PDB entry 7PE9 | electron microscopy, 3.70 A resolution | chains A and I of the 5 polymer chains in the assembly

[Chain A]
Molecule: Serine/threonine-protein kinase mTOR
Organism: Homo sapiens
Notes: EC 2.7.11.1
Reference sequence: P42345 (MTOR_HUMAN); numbering as in UniProt; present here: 1-246, 259-2549
Chain sequence (2571 residues; numbered 1 to 2549 plus 34 insertion-coded residues; 12 numbers in that range are skipped by the numbering (no residue carries them; nothing is unmodelled there); the number before each row is that of its first residue; a row labelled like 246A-246Z holds insertion residues (246A, then the next letters in order)):
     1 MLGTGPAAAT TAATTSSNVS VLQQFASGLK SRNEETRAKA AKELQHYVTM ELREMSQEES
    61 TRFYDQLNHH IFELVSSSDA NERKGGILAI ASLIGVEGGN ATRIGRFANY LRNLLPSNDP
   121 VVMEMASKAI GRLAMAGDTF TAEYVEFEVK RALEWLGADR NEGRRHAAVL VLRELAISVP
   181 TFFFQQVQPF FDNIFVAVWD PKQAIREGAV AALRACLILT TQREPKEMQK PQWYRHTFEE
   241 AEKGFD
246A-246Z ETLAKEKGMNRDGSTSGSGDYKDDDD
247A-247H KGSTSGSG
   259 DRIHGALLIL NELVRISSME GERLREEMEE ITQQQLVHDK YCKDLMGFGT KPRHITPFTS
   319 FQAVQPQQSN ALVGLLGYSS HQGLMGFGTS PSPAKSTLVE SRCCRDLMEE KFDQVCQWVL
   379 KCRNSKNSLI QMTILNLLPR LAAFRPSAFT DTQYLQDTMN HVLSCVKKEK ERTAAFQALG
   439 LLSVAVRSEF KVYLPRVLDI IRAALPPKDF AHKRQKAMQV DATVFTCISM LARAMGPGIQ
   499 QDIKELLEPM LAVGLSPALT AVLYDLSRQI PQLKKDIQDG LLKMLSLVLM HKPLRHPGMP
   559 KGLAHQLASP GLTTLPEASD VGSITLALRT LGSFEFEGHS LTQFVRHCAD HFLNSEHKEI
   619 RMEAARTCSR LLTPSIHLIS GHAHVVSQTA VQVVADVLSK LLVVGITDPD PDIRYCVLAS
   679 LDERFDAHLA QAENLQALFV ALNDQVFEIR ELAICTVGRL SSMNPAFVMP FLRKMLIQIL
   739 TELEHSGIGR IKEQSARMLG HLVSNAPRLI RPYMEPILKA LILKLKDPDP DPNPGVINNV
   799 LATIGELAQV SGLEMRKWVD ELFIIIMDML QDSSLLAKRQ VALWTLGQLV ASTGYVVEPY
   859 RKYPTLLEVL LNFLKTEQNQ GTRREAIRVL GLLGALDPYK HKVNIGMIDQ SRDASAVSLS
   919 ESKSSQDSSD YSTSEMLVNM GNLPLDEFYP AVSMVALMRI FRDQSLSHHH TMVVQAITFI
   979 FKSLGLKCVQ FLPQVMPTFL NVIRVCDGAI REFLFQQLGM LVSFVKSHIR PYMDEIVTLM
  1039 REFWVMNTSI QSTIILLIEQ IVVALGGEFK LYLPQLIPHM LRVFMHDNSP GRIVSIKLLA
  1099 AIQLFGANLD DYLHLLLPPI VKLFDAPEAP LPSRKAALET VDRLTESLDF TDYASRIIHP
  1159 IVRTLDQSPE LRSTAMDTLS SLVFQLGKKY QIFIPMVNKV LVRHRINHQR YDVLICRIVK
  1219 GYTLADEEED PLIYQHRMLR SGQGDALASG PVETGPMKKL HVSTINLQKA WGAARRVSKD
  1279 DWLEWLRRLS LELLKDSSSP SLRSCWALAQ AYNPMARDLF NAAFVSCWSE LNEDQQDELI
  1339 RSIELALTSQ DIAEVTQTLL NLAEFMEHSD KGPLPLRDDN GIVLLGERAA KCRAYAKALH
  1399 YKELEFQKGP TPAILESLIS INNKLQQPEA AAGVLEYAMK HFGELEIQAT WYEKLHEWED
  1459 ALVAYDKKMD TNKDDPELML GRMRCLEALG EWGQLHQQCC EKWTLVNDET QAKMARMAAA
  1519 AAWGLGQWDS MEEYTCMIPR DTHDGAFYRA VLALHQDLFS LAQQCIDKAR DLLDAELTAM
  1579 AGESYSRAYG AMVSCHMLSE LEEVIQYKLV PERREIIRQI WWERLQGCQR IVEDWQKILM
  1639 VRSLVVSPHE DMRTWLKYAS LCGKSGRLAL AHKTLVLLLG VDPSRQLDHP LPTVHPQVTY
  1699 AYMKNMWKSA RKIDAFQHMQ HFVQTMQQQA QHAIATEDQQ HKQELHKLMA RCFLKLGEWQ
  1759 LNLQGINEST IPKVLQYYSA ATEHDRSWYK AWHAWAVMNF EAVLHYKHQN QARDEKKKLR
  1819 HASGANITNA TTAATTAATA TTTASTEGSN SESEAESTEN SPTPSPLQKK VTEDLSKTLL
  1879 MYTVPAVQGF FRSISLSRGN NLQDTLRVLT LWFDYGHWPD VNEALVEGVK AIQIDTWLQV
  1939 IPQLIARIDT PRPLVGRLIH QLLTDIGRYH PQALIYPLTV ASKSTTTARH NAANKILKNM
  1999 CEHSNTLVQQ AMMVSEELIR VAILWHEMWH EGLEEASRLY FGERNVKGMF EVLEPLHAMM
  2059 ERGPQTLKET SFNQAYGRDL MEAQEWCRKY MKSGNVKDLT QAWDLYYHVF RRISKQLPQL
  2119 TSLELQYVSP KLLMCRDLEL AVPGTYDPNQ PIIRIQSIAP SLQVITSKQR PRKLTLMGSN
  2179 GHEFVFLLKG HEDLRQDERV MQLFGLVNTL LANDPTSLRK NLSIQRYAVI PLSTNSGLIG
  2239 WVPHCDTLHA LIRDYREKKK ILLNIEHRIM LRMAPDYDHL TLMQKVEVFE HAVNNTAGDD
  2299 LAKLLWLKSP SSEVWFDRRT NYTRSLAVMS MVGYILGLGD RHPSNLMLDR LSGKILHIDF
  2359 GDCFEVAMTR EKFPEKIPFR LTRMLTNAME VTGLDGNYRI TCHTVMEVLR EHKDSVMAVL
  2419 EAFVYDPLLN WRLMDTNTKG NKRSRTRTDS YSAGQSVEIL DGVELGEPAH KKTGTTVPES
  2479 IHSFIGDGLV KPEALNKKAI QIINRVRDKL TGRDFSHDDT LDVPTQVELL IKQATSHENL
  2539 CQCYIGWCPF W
Unresolved in the structure: 1-16, 31-36, 54-59, 75-81, 157-161, 224-232, 246A-246Z, 247A-247H, 290-303, 318-355, 381-385, 405-409, 467-477, 492-496, 550-579, 596-598, 634-643, 787-790, 904-928, 1239-1262, 1811-1872, 2434-2491
Differences from the reference sequence: insertion (246M-246Z, 247A-247H)
Small-molecule neighbours: inositol hexakisphosphate (IHP): Arg1628, Lys1655, Ser1658, Lys1662, Tyr1698, Lys1702, Arg1749, Trp1786, Lys1788
UniProt features mapped onto this chain:
  - region: Val2162 to Arg2168 (G-loop), Lys2258 to Gly2296 (Interaction with MLST8), Gly2335 to Asn2343 (Catalytic loop), His2355 to Thr2380 (Activation loop)
  - binding site (1D-myo-inositol hexakisphosphate): Lys1662, Lys1702, Arg1749
  - binding site (ATP): Ser2165, Gln2167, Leu2185, Lys2187, Glu2190, Tyr2225, Gly2238, Trp2239, Val2240, Thr2245, Met2345, Ile2356
  - binding site (Mg(2+)): Asn2343, Asp2357
  - modified residue: Met1 (N-acetylmethionine), Ser567 (Phosphoserine), Thr1162 (Phosphothreonine), Lys1218 (N6-acetyllysine), Ser1261 (Phosphoserine), Ser2159 (Phosphoserine), Thr2164 (Phosphothreonine), Thr2173 (Phosphothreonine), Thr2446 (Phosphothreonine), Ser2448 (Phosphoserine), Ser2478 (Phosphoserine), Ser2481 (Phosphoserine)
  - cross-link: Lys2066 (Glycyl lysine isopeptide (Lys-Gly) (interchain with G-Cter in ubiquitin))

[Chain I]
Molecule: DEP domain-containing mTOR-interacting protein
Organism: Homo sapiens
Reference sequence: Q8TB45 (DPTOR_HUMAN); residue numbers follow UniProt; this construct covers 1-409
Chain sequence (409 residues; row label = number of the first residue in the row):
     1 MEEGGSTGSA GSDSSTSGSG GAQQRELERM AEVLVTGEQL RLRLHEEKVI KDRRHHLKTY
    61 PNCFVAKELI DWLIEHKEAS DRETAIKLMQ KLADRGIIHH VCDEHKEFKD VKLFYRFRKD
   121 DGTFPLDNEV KAFMRGQRLY EKLMSPENTL LQPREEEGVK YERTFMASEF LDWLVQEGEA
   181 TTRKEAEQLC HRLMEHGIIQ HVSSKHPFVD SNLLYQFRMN FRRRRRLMEL LNEKSPSSQE
   241 THDSPFCLRK QSHDNRKSTS FMSVSPSKEI KIVSAVRRSS MSSCGSSGYF SSSPTLSSSP
   301 PVLCNPKSVL KRPVTSEELL TPGAPYARKT FTIVGDAVGW GFVVRGSKPC HIQAVDPSGP
   361 AAAAGMKVCQ FVVSVNGLNV LHVDYRTVNN LILTGPRTIV MEVMEELEC
Unresolved in the structure: 1-19, 231-303
Differences from the reference sequence: variant Ser204 (Asn in Q8TB45), Asn389 (Ser in Q8TB45)
UniProt features mapped onto this chain:
  - motif: Phe217 to Ser235 (DDEX motif), Ser286 to Ser291 (BetaTrCP degron motif)
  - modified residue: Met1 (N-acetylmethionine), Ser235 (Phosphoserine), Thr241 (Phosphothreonine), Ser244 (Phosphoserine), Ser258 (Phosphoserine), Thr259 (Phosphothreonine), Ser263 (Phosphoserine), Ser265 (Phosphoserine), Ser280 (Phosphoserine), Ser282 (Phosphoserine), Ser283 (Phosphoserine), Ser286 (Phosphoserine), Ser287 (Phosphoserine), Tyr289 (Phosphotyrosine), Ser291 (Phosphoserine), Ser293 (Phosphoserine), Thr295 (Phosphothreonine), Ser297 (Phosphoserine), Ser298 (Phosphoserine), Ser299 (Phosphoserine)

[Interface between chain A and chain I]
Pairs across the interface (52):
  Met304(A) with Pro396(I), hydrophobic; Arg397(I)
  Phe306(A) with Trp340(I), hydrophobic; Arg397(I)
  Cys1498(A) with Cys304(I), hydrogen bond (side chain-backbone); Lys307(I)
  Gln1525(A) with Asn305(I), hydrogen bond
  Asp1527(A) with Arg345(I), salt bridge; Tyr385(I), hydrogen bond
  Ser1528(A) with Lys307(I)
  Glu1530(A) with Arg345(I)
  Glu1531(A) with Lys307(I), salt bridge; Gln353(I), hydrogen bond
  Tyr1532(A) with Lys307(I), hydrogen bond
  Cys1534(A) with Ala354(I), hydrophobic; Asp356(I)
  Arg1538(A) with Asp336(I), salt bridge; Val338(I); Gly339(I), hydrogen bond (side chain-backbone); Gly341(I); Asp356(I), salt bridge; Ser358(I); Gly359(I); Pro360(I)
  Arg1547(A) with Val338(I); Asp356(I), salt bridge
  Gln1554(A) with Leu393(I)
  Gln1562(A) with Ala337(I); Arg397(I)
  Arg1683(A) with Glu179(I)
  Asp1686(A) with Lys131(I)
  Ile1711(A) with Asp121(I)
  Phe1714(A) with Asp121(I)
  Gln1715(A) with Asp121(I), hydrogen bond; Thr123(I); Phe124(I)
  Leu1761(A) with Pro61(I); Asp121(I)
  Gln1762(A) with Pro61(I); Asp121(I); Gly122(I), hydrogen bond (side chain-backbone)
  Gly1763(A) with Pro61(I)
  Ile1764(A) with Arg54(I); Lys58(I); Thr59(I)
  Asn1765(A) with Lys58(I); Thr59(I); Tyr60(I); Val101(I)
  Glu1766(A) with Lys58(I)
  His1803(A) with Lys58(I)
  Asn2502(A) with Leu57(I)
Other interface residues (no listed pair), chain A (39 interface residues in all): Gly305, His1494, Trp1501, Met1535, Ile1536, Leu1556, Leu1559, Cys1563, Lys1566, Gln1684, His1687, Asn1760
Other interface residues (no listed pair), chain I (42 interface residues in all): Arg116, Lys119, Asp120, Glu177, Gly178, Glu185, Val343, Val355, Thr398

[In short]
The interface between chain A and chain I involves 39 residues on one side and 42 on the other, with 8
hydrogen bonds and 5 salt bridges. Among the polar pairs are Asp1527(A)-Arg345(I), Glu1531(A)-Lys307(I) and
Arg1538(A)-Asp336(I). Bound to chain A: inositol hexakisphosphate.
Chain A is Serine/threonine-protein kinase mTOR and chain I is DEP domain-containing mTOR-interacting protein,
both from Homo sapiens; the structure, cryo-EM structure of DEPTOR bound to human mTOR complex 2, DEPt-bound
subset local refinement, was determined by electron microscopy (same publication as 7PE7, 7PE8, 7PEA, 7PEB and
7PEC).
